PDB entry 1HFW | X-ray diffraction, 1.80 A resolution | chains B and C of the 4 polymer chains in the assembly

# Chain B (and C)
Protein: L-asparaginase
Source organism: Erwinia chrysanthemi
Notes: EC 3.5.1.1; chain C of this document is another copy of the same molecule, construct and numbering; everything in this record applies to it too
Reference sequence: P06608 (ASPG_ERWCH); residues 1-327 here correspond to UniProt positions 22-348 (UniProt number = residue number + 21)
Amino-acid sequence (327 residues; numbered 1 to 327; the number before each row is that of its first residue):
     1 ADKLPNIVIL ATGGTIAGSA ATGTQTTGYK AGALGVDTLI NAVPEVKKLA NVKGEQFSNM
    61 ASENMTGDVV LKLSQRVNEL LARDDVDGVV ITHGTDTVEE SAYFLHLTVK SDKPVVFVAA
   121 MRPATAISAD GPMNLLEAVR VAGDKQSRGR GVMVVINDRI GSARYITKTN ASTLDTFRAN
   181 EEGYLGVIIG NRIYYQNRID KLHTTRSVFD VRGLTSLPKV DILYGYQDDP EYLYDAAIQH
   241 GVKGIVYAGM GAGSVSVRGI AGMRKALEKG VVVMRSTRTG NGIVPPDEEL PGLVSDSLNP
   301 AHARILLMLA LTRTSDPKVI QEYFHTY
Not modelled in the structure: 1-3, 18-32 (chain C: 1-3, 18-34)
Differences from the reference sequence: variant Ile156 (Leu177 in P06608), Arg178 (Lys199 in P06608), Leu267 (Met288 in P06608), Met274 (Ile295 in P06608)
Small-molecule neighbours: glutamic acid (GLU): Gly14, Thr15, Ile16, Ala61, Ser62, Glu63, Gly94, Thr95, Asp96, Ala120

# Interface between chain B and chain C
Pairs across the interface (46; chain B residue first):
  Arg150(B) - Asp200(C)  salt bridge
  Arg159(B) - Glu181(C)  salt bridge
  Tyr165(B) - Gln196(C)  hydrogen bond (side chain-backbone)
  Tyr165(B) - Asn197(C)
  Glu181(B) - Arg159(C)  salt bridge
  Glu181(B) - Gly183(C)
  Glu181(B) - Tyr184(C)  hydrogen bond (backbone-backbone)
  Glu181(B) - Val187(C)
  Glu181(B) - Gln196(C)
  Glu182(B) - Glu182(C)
  Glu182(B) - Gly183(C)
  Glu182(B) - Gln196(C)
  Glu182(B) - Asn197(C)  hydrogen bond (backbone-side chain)
  Gly183(B) - Glu181(C)
  Gly183(B) - Glu182(C)
  Gly183(B) - Gly183(C)
  Tyr184(B) - Glu181(C)  hydrogen bond (backbone-backbone)
  Val187(B) - Glu181(C)
  Val187(B) - Ile283(C)  hydrophobic
  Arg192(B) - His325(C)
  Tyr194(B) - Ile283(C)
  Tyr194(B) - Asp296(C)
  Tyr195(B) - Asp200(C)
  Tyr195(B) - Lys201(C)
  Gln196(B) - Tyr165(C)  hydrogen bond (backbone-side chain)
  Gln196(B) - Glu181(C)
  Gln196(B) - Glu182(C)
  Gln196(B) - Ile199(C)
  Gln196(B) - Asp200(C)  hydrogen bond (backbone-backbone)
  Asn197(B) - Glu182(C)  hydrogen bond (side chain-backbone)
  Asn197(B) - Asn197(C)
  Asn197(B) - Arg198(C)
  Arg198(B) - Asn197(C)
  Arg198(B) - Arg198(C)  hydrogen bond (backbone-backbone)
  Arg198(B) - Asp200(C)  salt bridge
  Ile199(B) - Gln196(C)
  Asp200(B) - Arg150(C)  salt bridge
  Asp200(B) - Tyr195(C)
  Asp200(B) - Gln196(C)  hydrogen bond (backbone-backbone)
  Asp200(B) - Arg198(C)  salt bridge
  Lys201(B) - Tyr195(C)
  Ile283(B) - Val187(C)  hydrophobic
  Ile283(B) - Tyr194(C)
  Pro286(B) - Tyr194(C)
  Asp296(B) - Tyr194(C)
  His325(B) - Arg192(C)
Also at the interface, not in a pair above, chain B (23 interface residues in all): Ile189, Pro285
Also at the interface, not in a pair above, chain C (23 interface residues in all): Ile189, Pro285, Pro286

# In short
Chain B and chain C each contribute 23 residues to their interface, with 9 hydrogen bonds and 6 salt bridges.
Polar pairs include Arg150(B)-Asp200(C), Arg159(B)-Glu181(C) and Arg198(B)-Asp200(C). Chain B binds glutamic
acid.
Both chains are L-asparaginase (Erwinia chrysanthemi). Entry 1HFW (X-ray structure of the complex between
Erwinia chrysanthemi L-asparaginase and L-Glutamate) was determined by X-ray diffraction, deposited together
with 1HG0 and 1HG1.
